PDB entry 7TCS | X-ray diffraction, 1.37 A resolution | chains B and D of the 4 polymer chains in the assembly

# Chain B (and D)
Molecule: Tyrosine phenol-lyase
Source organism: Citrobacter freundii
Notes: EC 4.1.99.2; chain D of this document is another copy of the same molecule, construct and numbering; everything in this record applies to it too
UniProtKB: P31013 (TPL_CITFR); residues 1-456 here = UniProt positions 1-456
Sequence (456 residues; row label = number of the first residue in the row):
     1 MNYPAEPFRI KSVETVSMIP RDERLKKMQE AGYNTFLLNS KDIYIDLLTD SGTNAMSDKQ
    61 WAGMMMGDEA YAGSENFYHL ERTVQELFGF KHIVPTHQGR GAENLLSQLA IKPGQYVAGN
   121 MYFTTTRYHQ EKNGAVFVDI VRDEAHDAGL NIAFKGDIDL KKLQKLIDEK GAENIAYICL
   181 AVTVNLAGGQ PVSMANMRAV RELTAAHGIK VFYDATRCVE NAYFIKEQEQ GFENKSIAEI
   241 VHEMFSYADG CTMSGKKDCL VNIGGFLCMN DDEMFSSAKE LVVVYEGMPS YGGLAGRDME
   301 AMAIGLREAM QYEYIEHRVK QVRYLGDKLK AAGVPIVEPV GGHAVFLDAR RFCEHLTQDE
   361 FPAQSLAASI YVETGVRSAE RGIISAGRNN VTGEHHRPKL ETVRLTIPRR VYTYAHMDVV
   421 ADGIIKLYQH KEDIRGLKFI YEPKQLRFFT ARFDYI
Differences from the reference sequence: conflict A205 (Glu in P31013); engineered mutation A379 (Met in P31013)
UniProt features mapped onto this chain:
  - modified residue: K257 (N6-(pyridoxal phosphate)lysine)
Bound ions: K+ site 1: G52, N262 (shared with 1 residue of chain C); K+ site 2: E69 (shared with 2 residues of chain C)
Residues lining bound ligands: L-methionine (PN9; (4Z)-4-({[(1E)-1-carboxy-3-(methylsulfanyl)propylidene]azaniumyl}methylidene)-2-methyl-5-[(phosphonooxy)methyl]-1,4-dihydropyridin-3-olate): F36, T49, D50, S51, Q98, G99, R100, E103, F123, T125, T126, N185, D214, T216, R217, S254, K256, K257, R381, R404, F448, F449
From the paper describing this entry:
  - mutagenesis - M379A (100-fold): decreased catalytic activity on L-tyrosine
  - mutagenesis - M379A: decreased catalytic activity on L-DOPA
  - mutagenesis - M379A: unchanged catalytic activity on S-ethyl-L-cysteine
  - mutagenesis - M379A (8-fold): decreased catalytic activity on L-methionine
  - mutagenesis - M379A (2-fold): decreased binding to L-methionine
  - binding site for L-methionine: D214, R404
  - catalytic residues: Y71 (citing earlier work)

# Interface between chain B and chain D
Contacting residue pairs - 81 pairs, chain B then chain D:
  A5(B) with Y44(D); A415(D); V419(D), hydrophobic
  E6(B) with Y44(D), hydrogen bond (backbone-side chain); T413(D), hydrogen bond; A415(D); H416(D), salt bridge
  P7(B) with V16(D); M18(D), hydrophobic
  F8(B) with V13(D), hydrophobic; E14(D); V16(D); H416(D), hydrogen bond (backbone-side chain)
  R9(B) with V13(D); E14(D), salt bridge; V16(D); I43(D), hydrogen bond (side chain-backbone); Y44(D), hydrogen bond (side chain-backbone); D46(D); V411(D); Y412(D), hydrogen bond
  I10(B) with I10(D), hydrophobic; S12(D); A55(D); R410(D); V411(D), hydrogen bond (backbone-backbone)
  K11(B) with S12(D), hydrogen bond (backbone-backbone); V13(D); E14(D); A55(D); M56(D)
  S12(B) with I10(D); K11(D), hydrogen bond (backbone-backbone); S12(D), hydrogen bond; M56(D); W61(D)
  V13(B) with F8(D), hydrophobic; R9(D); K11(D); M56(D), hydrogen bond (backbone-backbone); S57(D); D58(D), hydrogen bond (backbone-backbone); R410(D)
  E14(B) with F8(D); R9(D), salt bridge; K11(D); D58(D)
  T15(B) with P7(D)
  V16(B) with P7(D), hydrogen bond (backbone-backbone); F8(D); R9(D)
  Y44(B) with R9(D), hydrogen bond (backbone-side chain)
  D46(B) with R9(D)
  A55(B) with I10(D); K11(D)
  M56(B) with K11(D); S12(D); V13(D), hydrogen bond (backbone-backbone)
  S57(B) with V13(D); T15(D)
  D58(B) with V13(D), hydrogen bond (backbone-backbone); E14(D); T15(D), hydrogen bond
  K59(B) with T15(D)
  W61(B) with S12(D)
  Q311(B) with V16(D), hydrogen bond (side chain-backbone); S17(D); M18(D)
  R410(B) with I10(D); V13(D)
  V411(B) with R9(D); I10(D), hydrogen bond (backbone-backbone)
  Y412(B) with R9(D), hydrogen bond
  T413(B) with E6(D), hydrogen bond; T413(D)
  Y414(B) with A415(D), hydrophobic
  A415(B) with A5(D), hydrophobic; E6(D)
  H416(B) with E6(D), salt bridge; F8(D), hydrogen bond (side chain-backbone)
  V419(B) with A5(D), hydrophobic
Interface residues without a listed pair, chain B (32 interface residues in all): I45, E308, E313
Interface residues without a listed pair, chain D (33 interface residues in all): S40, I45, Q311, Y414

# Overview
The interface between chain B and chain D involves 32 residues on one side and 33 on the other, with 22
hydrogen bonds and 4 salt bridges. Polar pairs include E6(B)-H416(D), R9(B)-E14(D) and E6(B)-Y44(D). Chain B
binds L-methionine. From the paper: the catalytic residue Y71(B); M379A of chain B reduces catalytic activity
on L-tyrosine.
Both chains are Tyrosine phenol-lyase (Citrobacter freundii). Entry 7TCS (M379A mutant tyrosine phenol-lyase
complexed with L-methionine) was determined by X-ray diffraction.
